6Z9Q - chains G and L of the 16 polymer chains in the assembly; structure by electron microscopy, 5.70 A resolution (low resolution: residue-level contacts below are approximate; hydrogen-bond / salt-bridge calls are withheld).

== Chain G ==
Protein: Transcription termination/antitermination protein NusG
From: Escherichia coli
UniProt: C3SID2 (C3SID2_ECOLX); residues 1-181 here = UniProt positions 1-181
Amino-acid sequence (181 residues; row label = number of the first residue in the row):
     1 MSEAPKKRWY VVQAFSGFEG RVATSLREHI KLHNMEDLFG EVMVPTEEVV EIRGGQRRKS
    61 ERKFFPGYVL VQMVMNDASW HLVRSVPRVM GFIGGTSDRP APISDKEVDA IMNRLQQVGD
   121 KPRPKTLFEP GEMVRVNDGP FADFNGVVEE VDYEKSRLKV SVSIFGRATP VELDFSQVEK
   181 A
Unresolved in the structure: 1-5, 118-181

== Chain L ==
Molecule: template DNA
Sequence (50 nucleotides; each row starts with the number of its first residue; numbers below 1 keep their minus sign (DG-14 is residue -14)):
   -14 GTTATCCGCT CACAATGCCA CACGCGCTGC TCGGCCGTTA TTCGCAGCCC
Unresolved in the structure: -14 to -13

== Interface between chain G and chain L ==
Pairs across the interface (16; chain G residue first):
  Gly17(G) - DG14(L)
  Gly17(G) - DC15(L)
  Glu19(G) - DT16(L)
  Arg21(G) - DG14(L)
  Arg21(G) - DC15(L)
  Thr46(G) - DT16(L)
  Ile52(G) - DG18(L)
  Ile52(G) - DG19(L)
  Glu61(G) - DT16(L)
  Lys63(G) - DC15(L)
  Lys63(G) - DT16(L)
  Phe64(G) - DC17(L)
  Phe64(G) - DG18(L)
  Phe65(G) - DT16(L)
  Phe65(G) - DC17(L)
  Pro66(G) - DC17(L)
Also at the interface, not in a pair above, chain G (14 interface residues in all): Phe18, Gly20, Glu47, Gly67

== In short ==
14 residues of chain G and 6 residues of chain L are in contact.
Chain G is Transcription termination/antitermination protein NusG (Escherichia coli) and chain L is template
DNA; the structure, Transcription termination intermediate complex 2, was determined by electron microscopy
(same publication as 6Z9P, 6Z9R, 6Z9S, 6Z9T, 7ADB, 7ADC, 7ADD and 7ADE).
